1A7C - chains A and C of the 3 polymer chains in the assembly; structure by X-ray diffraction, 1.95 A resolution.

Chain A:
Name: Plasminogen activator inhibitor type 1
Source organism: Homo sapiens
Reference sequence: P05121 (PAI1_HUMAN); residues 1-379 here correspond to UniProt positions 24-402 (UniProt number = residue number + 23)
Chain sequence (379 residues; numbered 1 to 379; the number before each row is that of its first residue):
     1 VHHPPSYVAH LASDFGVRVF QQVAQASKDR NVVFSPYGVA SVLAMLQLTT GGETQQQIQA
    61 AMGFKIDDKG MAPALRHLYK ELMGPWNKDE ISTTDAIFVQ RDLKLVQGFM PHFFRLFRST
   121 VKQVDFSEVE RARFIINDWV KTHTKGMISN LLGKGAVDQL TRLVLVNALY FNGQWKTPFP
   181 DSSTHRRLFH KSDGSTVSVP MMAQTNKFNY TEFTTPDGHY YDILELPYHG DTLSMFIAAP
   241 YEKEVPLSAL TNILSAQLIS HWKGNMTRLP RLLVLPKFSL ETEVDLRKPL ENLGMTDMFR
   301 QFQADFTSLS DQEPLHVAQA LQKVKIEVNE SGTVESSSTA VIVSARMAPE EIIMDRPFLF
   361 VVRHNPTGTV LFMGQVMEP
Not modelled in the structure: 1, 334-347
Construct notes: engineered mutation E335 (Ala358 in P05121)
UniProt features mapped onto this chain:
  - site: R346, M347 (Reactive bond)
  - glycosylation (N-linked (GlcNAc...) asparagine): N209, N265, N329
Covalent attachments: N-acetylglucosamine (NAG) linked to N209; glycan linked to N265

Chain C:
Name: Pentapeptide
Chain sequence (7 residues; each row starts with the number of its first residue):
   910 XTVASSX
Modified / non-standard residues: ACE (acetyl group) at position 910; NH2 (amino group) at position 916

Chain A / chain C interface:
Contacting residue pairs (33; chain A residue first):
  V42(A) with T911(C)
  A156(A) with V912(C)
  L160(A) with S914(C); S915(C), hydrogen bond (backbone-backbone)
  T161(A) with V912(C); A913(C); S914(C)
  R162(A) with A913(C), hydrogen bond (backbone-backbone)
  L163(A) with T911(C); V912(C); A913(C), hydrogen bond (backbone-backbone)
  V164(A) with T911(C)
  L165(A) with ACE_910(C); T911(C), hydrogen bond (backbone-backbone)
  V166(A) with ACE_910(C)
  Q301(A) with S915(C); NH2_916(C), hydrogen bond (side chain-backbone)
  E313(A) with S915(C), hydrogen bond
  P314(A) with S915(C); NH2_916(C), hydrogen bond (backbone-backbone)
  L315(A) with S914(C); S915(C)
  H316(A) with A913(C); S914(C), hydrogen bond (backbone-backbone); NH2_916(C)
  V317(A) with T911(C); V912(C)
  A318(A) with V912(C), hydrogen bond (backbone-backbone); S914(C)
  Q319(A) with ACE_910(C); T911(C); V912(C), hydrogen bond (backbone-backbone)
  L321(A) with ACE_910(C)
Also at the interface, not in a pair above, chain A (24 interface residues in all): L46, L151, L152, V157, F306, A320

Summary:
Chain A and chain C form an interface of 24 and 7 residues respectively; the contacts include 10 hydrogen
bonds. Among the polar pairs are Q301(A)-NH2_916(C), E313(A)-S915(C) and L160(A)-S915(C).
Here chain A is Plasminogen activator inhibitor type 1 (Homo sapiens) and chain C is Pentapeptide. Entry 1A7C
(Human plasminogen activator inhibitor type-1 in complex with a pentapeptide) was determined by X-ray
diffraction.
